Entry 7BTW (electron microscopy, 2.90 A resolution); this record covers chains C and D of the 4 polymer chains in the assembly.

== Chain C ==
Name: SAM37 isoform 1
From: Saccharomyces cerevisiae
Reference sequence: A0A6A5PPM7 (A0A6A5PPM7_YEASX); residue numbers follow UniProt; this construct covers 1-327
Sequence (327 residues; each row starts with the number of its first residue):
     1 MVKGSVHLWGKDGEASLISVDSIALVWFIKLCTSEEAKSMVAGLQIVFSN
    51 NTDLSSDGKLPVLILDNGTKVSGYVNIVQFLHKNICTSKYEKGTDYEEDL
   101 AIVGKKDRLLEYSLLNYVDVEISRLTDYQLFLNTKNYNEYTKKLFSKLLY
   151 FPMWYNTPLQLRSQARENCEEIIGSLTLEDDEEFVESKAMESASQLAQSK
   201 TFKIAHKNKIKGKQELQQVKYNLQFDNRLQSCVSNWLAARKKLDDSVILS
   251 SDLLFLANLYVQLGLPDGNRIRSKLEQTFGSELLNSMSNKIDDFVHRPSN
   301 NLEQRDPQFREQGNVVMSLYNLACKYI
Unresolved in the structure: 1, 89-96, 175-208

== Chain D ==
Name: Mitochondrial outer membrane beta-barrel protein
From: Saccharomyces cerevisiae
Reference sequence: E9P977 (E9P977_YEASX); residue numbers follow UniProt; this construct covers 122-484
Sequence (363 residues; row label = number of the first residue in the row):
   122 TFTAKTGTNFGNDNDAEAYLQFEKLIDKKYLKLPTRVNLEILRGTKIHSS
   172 FLFNSYSSLSPQSILNLKVFSQFYNWNTNKGLDIGQRGARLSLRYEPLFL
   222 HKLLHNPHSNESPTLFHEWFLETCWRSTKICSQGTSAPYMYSGTMLSQAG
   272 DQLRTILGHTFVLDKRDHIMCPTKGSMLKWSNELSPGKHLKTQLELNSVK
   322 SWMNDDFITFSTTIKTGYLKNLSSQQSLPVHICDKFQSGGPSDIRGFQTF
   372 GLGPRDLYDAVGGDAFVSYGLSVFSRLPWKKVEKSNFRLHWFFNGGKLVN
   422 HDNTSLGNCIGQLSKEHSTSTGIGLVLRHPMARFELNFTLPITAHENDLI
   472 RKGFQFGLGLAFL
Unresolved in the structure: 218-232

== How chain C and chain D interact ==
Contacting residue pairs (31; chain C residue first):
  Leu132(C) with Tyr379(D)
  Tyr137(C) with Glu467(D), hydrogen bond
  Tyr155(C) with Glu437(D); Thr464(D); Ala465(D)
  Asn156(C) with Pro462(D); Ile463(D)
  Pro158(C) with Glu467(D)
  Leu159(C) with Ala465(D), hydrophobic; His466(D); Glu467(D), hydrogen bond (backbone-side chain); Asp469(D); Ile471(D), hydrophobic
  Arg162(C) with Glu467(D), salt bridge; Asn468(D)
  Arg166(C) with Tyr379(D)
  Gly174(C) with Pro259(D); Tyr379(D)
  Lys209(C) with Ser268(D), hydrogen bond (side chain-backbone)
  Ile210(C) with Thr265(D); Gln269(D); Pro350(D), hydrophobic
  Lys213(C) with Gly264(D); Leu267(D); Ser268(D)
  Gln214(C) with Thr265(D); Asp377(D), hydrogen bond
  Gln217(C) with Tyr262(D), hydrogen bond (side chain-backbone); Gly264(D); Leu267(D)
  Tyr221(C) with Leu378(D), hydrophobic
Other interface residues (no listed pair), chain C (17 interface residues in all): Thr134, Pro152
Other interface residues (no listed pair), chain D (23 interface residues in all): Tyr260, Ser263

== Overview ==
17 residues of chain C and 23 residues of chain D are in contact, with 5 hydrogen bonds and 1 salt bridge.
Polar pairs include Arg162(C)-Glu467(D), Tyr137(C)-Glu467(D) and Leu159(C)-Glu467(D).
Chain C is SAM37 isoform 1 and chain D is Mitochondrial outer membrane beta-barrel protein, both from
Saccharomyces cerevisiae; the structure, The mitochondrial SAM complex from S.cere, was determined by electron
microscopy together with 7BTX and 7BTY from the same study.
